Entry 4UAO (X-ray diffraction, 3.10 A resolution); this record covers chains A and B of the 3 polymer chains in the assembly.

== Chain A ==
Protein: Apical merozoite antigen 1
Source organism: Plasmodium knowlesi
UniProt: B3L5E1 (B3L5E1_PLAKH); numbering as in UniProt (aligned over 43-387)
Chain sequence (370 residues; each row starts with the number of its first residue):
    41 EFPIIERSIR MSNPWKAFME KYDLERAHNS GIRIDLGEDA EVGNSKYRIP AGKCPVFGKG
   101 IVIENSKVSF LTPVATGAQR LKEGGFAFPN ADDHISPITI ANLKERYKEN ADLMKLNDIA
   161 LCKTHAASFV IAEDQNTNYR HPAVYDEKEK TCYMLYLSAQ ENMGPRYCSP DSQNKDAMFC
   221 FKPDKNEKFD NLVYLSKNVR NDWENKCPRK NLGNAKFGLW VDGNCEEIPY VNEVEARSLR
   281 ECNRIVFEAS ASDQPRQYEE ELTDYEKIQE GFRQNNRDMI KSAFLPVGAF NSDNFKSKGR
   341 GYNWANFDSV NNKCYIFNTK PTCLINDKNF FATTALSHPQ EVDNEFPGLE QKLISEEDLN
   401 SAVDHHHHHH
Not modelled in the structure: 41-50, 301-302, 330-331, 387-410
Disulfide bonds: C94-C247, C162-C192, C208-C220, C265-C363, C282-C354
Differences from the reference sequence: cloning artifact (41-42, 388); engineered mutation K107 (Asn in B3L5E1), N178 (Ser in B3L5E1), E189 (Asn in B3L5E1), R240 (Ser in B3L5E1); expression tag (389-410)
From the paper describing this entry:
  - conformationally variable residues (loop rearrangement, order/disorder transition): F128 to S136, F169 to N178
  - contacts within the chain: E288-R296

== Chain B ==
Protein: immunoglobulin R31C2 light chain
Source organism: Rattus norvegicus
Chain sequence (214 residues; each row starts with the number of its first residue):
     1 DIQMTQSPSS MSASLGDRVT ITCQASQDIG NNLIWFQQKP GKSPRRMIYY ATKLANGVPS
    61 RFSGSRSGSD YSLTIISLES EDMADYHCLQ YKQFPLTFGS GTRLEIKRAD AAPTVSIFPP
   121 STEQLATGGA SVVCLMNNFY PRDISVKWKI DGTERRDGVL DSVTDQDSKD STYSMSSTLS
   181 LTKADYESHN LYTCEVVHKT SSSPVVKSFN RNEC
Disulfide bonds: C23-C88, C134-C194

== Interface between chain A and chain B ==
Contacting residue pairs (13; chain A residue first):
  D132(A) with Y49(B)
  R146(A) with N31(B), hydrogen bond (backbone-side chain); Y50(B), hydrogen bond
  Y147(A) with Y50(B)
  E149(A) with R66(B); S67(B); G68(B)
  A172(A) with Y91(B); K92(B); Q93(B)
  E173(A) with F94(B); L96(B)
  Q175(A) with K92(B)
Other interface residues (no listed pair), chain A (8 interface residues in all): H134
Other interface residues (no listed pair), chain B (12 interface residues in all): K53
From the paper, about this interface:
  - epitope / paratope residues, chain A: R146(A), Y147(A), E149(A), A172(A), E173(A)
  - epitope / paratope residues, chain B: N31(B), Y50(B), R66(B), S67(B), Y91(B), K92(B), Q93(B), L96(B)

== In short ==
The interface between chain A and chain B involves 8 residues on one side and 12 on the other, with 2 hydrogen
bonds. Polar pairs include R146(A)-N31(B) and R146(A)-Y50(B). The paper reports epitope/paratope residues
R146(A), Y147(A) and N31(B) among others; conformational variability at F128(A) and F169(A).
Chain A is Apical merozoite antigen 1 (Plasmodium knowlesi) and chain B is immunoglobulin R31C2 light chain
(Rattus norvegicus); the structure, Crystal structure of Apical Membrane Antigen 1 from Plasmodium Knowlesi in
complex with an invasion inhibitory ..., was determined by X-ray diffraction, deposited together with 4UV6.
